PDB entry 5NMX | X-ray diffraction, 1.60 A resolution | chain C

# Chain C
Protein: Flavin-containing monooxygenase
Source organism: Zonocerus variegatus
Notes: EC 1.-.-.-
UniProt: L0N8S9 (L0N8S9_9ORTH); residues 1-413 here = UniProt positions 1-413
Sequence (425 residues; each row starts with the number of its first residue):
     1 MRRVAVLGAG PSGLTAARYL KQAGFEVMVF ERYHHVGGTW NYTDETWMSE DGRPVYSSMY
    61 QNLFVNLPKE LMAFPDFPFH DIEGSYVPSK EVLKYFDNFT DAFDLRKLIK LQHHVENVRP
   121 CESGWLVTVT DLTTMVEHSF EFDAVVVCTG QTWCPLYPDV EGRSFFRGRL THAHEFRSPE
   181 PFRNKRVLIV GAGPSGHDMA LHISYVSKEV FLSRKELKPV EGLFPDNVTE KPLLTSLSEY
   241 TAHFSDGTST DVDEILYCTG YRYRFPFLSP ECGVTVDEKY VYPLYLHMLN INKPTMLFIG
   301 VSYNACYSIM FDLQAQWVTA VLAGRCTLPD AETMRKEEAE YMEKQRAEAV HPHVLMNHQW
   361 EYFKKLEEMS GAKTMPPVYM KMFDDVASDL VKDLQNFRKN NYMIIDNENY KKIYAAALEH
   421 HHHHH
Unresolved in the structure: 216-223, 415-425
Differences from the reference sequence: expression tag (414-425)
Residues lining bound ligands:
  - FAD (flavin-adenine dinucleotide): G8, A9, G10, P11, S12, G13, F30, E31, R32, Y33, G37, G38, T39, W40, Y56, S58, M59, Y60, L63, V65, N66, L67, M72, H113, H114, V115, C148, T149, G150, T152, F267, G300, Y307, F311
  - NADP (NAP; NADP nicotinamide-adenine-dinucleotide phosphate): Y60, L63, F64, V65, N66, P158, V190, G191, A192, G193, P194, S195, G196, D198, S213, R214, K215, L233, C258, T259, G260, Y261, Y307, H351, R398
Reported in the primary citation:
  - binding site for flavin-adenine dinucleotide: G8 to G13, E31, T39, N66, L67, V115
  - binding site for NADP: F64, N66, G191 to G196, Y303 to A305, Y307, H351, R398
  - catalytic residues: N66 (citing earlier work)
  - self-association interface (contacts with another copy of this molecule): V55, E239
  - conformationally variable residues (helix shift): P377 to K392

# Summary
Chain C binds flavin-adenine dinucleotide and NADP. From the paper: the catalytic residue N66; a binding site
for NADP at F64, N66 and G191 among others.
Chain C is Flavin-containing monooxygenase (Zonocerus variegatus); the structure, Crystal Structure of the
pyrrolizidine alkaloid N-oxygenase from Zonocerus variegatus in complex with FAD and NADP+, was determined by
X-ray diffraction, deposited together with 5NMW.
